4E7A - chains T and A of the 3 polymer chains in the assembly; structure by X-ray diffraction, 3.00 A resolution.

Chain T:
Molecule: 7-nt DNA/RNA hybrid strand
Sequence (7 nucleotides; numbered 1 to 7; the number before each row is that of its first residue):
     1 CAUGGCC
Unresolved in the structure: 1-2
Modified / non-standard residues: DOC (2',3'-dideoxycytidine-5'-monophosphate) at position 7

Chain A:
Protein: RNA-directed RNA polymerase
Organism: Hepatitis C virus
Notes: EC 2.7.7.48
UniProtKB: Q99IB8 (POLG_HCVJF); residues 1-570 here correspond to UniProt positions 2443-3012 (UniProt number = residue number + 2442)
Chain sequence (572 residues; each row starts with the number of its first residue; note: 8 numbers in that range are skipped by the numbering (no residue carries them; nothing is unmodelled there); numbers below 1 keep their minus sign (Met-1 is residue -1)):
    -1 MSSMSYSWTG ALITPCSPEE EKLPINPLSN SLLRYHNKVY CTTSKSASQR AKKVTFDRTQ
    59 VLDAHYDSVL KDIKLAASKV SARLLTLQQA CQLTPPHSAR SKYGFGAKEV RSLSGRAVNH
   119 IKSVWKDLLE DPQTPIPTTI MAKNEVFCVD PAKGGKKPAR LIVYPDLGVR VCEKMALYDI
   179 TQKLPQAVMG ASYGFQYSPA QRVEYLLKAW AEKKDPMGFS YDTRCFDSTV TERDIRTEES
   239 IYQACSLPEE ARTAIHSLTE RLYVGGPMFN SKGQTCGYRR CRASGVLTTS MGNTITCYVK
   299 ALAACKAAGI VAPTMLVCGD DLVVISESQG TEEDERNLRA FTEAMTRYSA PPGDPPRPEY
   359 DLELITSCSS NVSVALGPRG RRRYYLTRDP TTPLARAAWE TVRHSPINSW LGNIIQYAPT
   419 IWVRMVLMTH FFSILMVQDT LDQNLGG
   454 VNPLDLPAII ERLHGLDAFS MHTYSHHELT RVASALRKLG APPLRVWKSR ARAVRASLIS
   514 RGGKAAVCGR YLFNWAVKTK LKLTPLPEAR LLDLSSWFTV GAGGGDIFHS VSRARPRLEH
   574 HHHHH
Unresolved in the structure: -1, 544-578
Construct notes: expression tag (-1 to 0, 571-578); engineered mutation Gln86 (Glu2528 in Q99IB8), Gln87 (Glu2529 in Q99IB8); linker (444-445)
What the authors report for this chain:
  - binding site for the 7-nt DNA/RNA hybrid strand (chain T): Ala97, Arg98, Ile160, Tyr162, Arg168, Lys172, Gln180, Gly283, Val284, Ser288
  - binding site for the 7-nt DNA/RNA hybrid strand: Arg158, Arg386, Arg394, His402
  - contacts within the chain: Ser96-Arg168 (hydrogen bond), Asp225-Asn291 (hydrogen bond)

How chain T and chain A interact:
Pairs across the interface - 21 pairs, chain T then chain A:
  U3(T) with His95(A), sugar contact; Ala97(A), phosphate contact; Arg98(A), hydrogen bond to the phosphate
  G4(T) with His95(A), phosphate contact; Ser96(A), phosphate contact; Ala97(A), hydrogen bond to the phosphate; Ile160(A), base contact; Tyr162(A), sugar contact; Arg168(A), hydrogen bond to the phosphate; Ser282(A), hydrogen bond to the base; Gly283(A), hydrogen bond to the sugar
  G5(T) with Pro93(A), phosphate contact; Ser96(A), hydrogen bond to the phosphate; Arg168(A), salt bridge to the phosphate; Gly283(A), sugar contact; Val284(A), hydrogen bond to the sugar; Leu285(A), sugar contact
  C6(T) with Lys172(A), salt bridge to the phosphate; Leu285(A), phosphate contact; Ser288(A), sugar contact
  DOC_7(T) with Gln180(A), phosphate contact
Interface residues without a listed pair, chain A (18 interface residues in all): Cys14, Phe193, Thr287

In short:
5 residues of chain T and 18 residues of chain A are in contact; the contacts include 7 hydrogen bonds and 2
salt bridges. Polar pairs include G4(T)-Ser282(A), G4(T)-Gly283(A) and G5(T)-Val284(A). From the paper: a
binding site for the 7-nt DNA/RNA hybrid strand (chain T) at Ala97(A), Arg98(A) and Ile160(A) among others; a
binding site for the 7-nt DNA/RNA hybrid strand at Arg158(A), Arg386(A) and Arg394(A) among others.
Chain T is a 7-nt DNA/RNA hybrid strand and chain A is RNA-directed RNA polymerase (Hepatitis C virus); the
structure, Crystal structure of a product state assembly of HCV NS5B genotype 2a JFH-1 isolate with beta ...,
was determined by X-ray diffraction together with 4E76 and 4E78 from the same study.
